3PG1 - chain A; structure by X-ray diffraction, 1.95 A resolution.

[Chain A]
Name: Mitogen-activated protein kinase, putative (Map kinase-like protein)
Organism: Leishmania major
Notes: fragment: N-terminal
Reference sequence: Q4QHJ8 (Q4QHJ8_LEIMA); numbering as in UniProt (aligned over 1-361)
Sequence (362 residues; numbered 0 to 361; the number before each row is that of its first residue; numbering starts at 0):
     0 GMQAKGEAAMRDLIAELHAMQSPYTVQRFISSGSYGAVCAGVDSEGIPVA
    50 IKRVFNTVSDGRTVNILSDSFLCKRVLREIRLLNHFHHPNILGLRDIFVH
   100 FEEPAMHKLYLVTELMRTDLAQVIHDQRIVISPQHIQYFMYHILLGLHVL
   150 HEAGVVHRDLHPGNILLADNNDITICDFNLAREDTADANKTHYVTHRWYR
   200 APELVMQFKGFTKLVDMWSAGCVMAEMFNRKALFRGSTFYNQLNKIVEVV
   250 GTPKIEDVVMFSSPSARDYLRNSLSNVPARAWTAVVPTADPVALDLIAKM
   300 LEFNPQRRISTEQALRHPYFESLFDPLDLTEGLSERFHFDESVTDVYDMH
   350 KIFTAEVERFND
Disordered / not traced: 0-4, 180-194, 361
Differences from the reference sequence: expression tag (0)
What the authors report for this chain:
  - contacts within the chain: Lys51-Glu78, Glu78-Asn178 (hydrogen bond), Leu82-Leu93, Leu82-Phe177, His156-Phe177
  - catalytic residues: Asp158 (by similarity / conservation)
  - post-translational modification sites: Thr190, Tyr192 (by similarity / conservation)
  - mutagenesis - S30G, H160K, N178G, K189M, H195T, F210Y: unchanged catalytic activity
  - mutagenesis - K51A: abolished catalytic activity

[Summary]
The paper reports the catalytic residue Asp158; K51A abolishes catalytic activity; 7 substitutions were tested
in all.
Chain A is Mitogen-activated protein kinase, putative (Map kinase-like protein) (Leishmania major); the
structure, MAP kinase LmaMPK10 from Leishmania major (1.95 angs resolution), was determined by X-ray
diffraction together with 3UIB from the same study.
